Entry 4ORF (X-ray diffraction, 2.00 A resolution); this record covers chain A.

# Chain A
Name: Acetyltransferase Pat
Source organism: Mycobacterium smegmatis
Notes: EC 2.3.1.-
UniProtKB: A0R3F9 (PAT_MYCS2); residues 2-333 here = UniProt positions 2-333
Chain sequence (340 residues; row label = number of the first residue in the row; numbers below 1 keep their minus sign (Gly-6 is residue -6)):
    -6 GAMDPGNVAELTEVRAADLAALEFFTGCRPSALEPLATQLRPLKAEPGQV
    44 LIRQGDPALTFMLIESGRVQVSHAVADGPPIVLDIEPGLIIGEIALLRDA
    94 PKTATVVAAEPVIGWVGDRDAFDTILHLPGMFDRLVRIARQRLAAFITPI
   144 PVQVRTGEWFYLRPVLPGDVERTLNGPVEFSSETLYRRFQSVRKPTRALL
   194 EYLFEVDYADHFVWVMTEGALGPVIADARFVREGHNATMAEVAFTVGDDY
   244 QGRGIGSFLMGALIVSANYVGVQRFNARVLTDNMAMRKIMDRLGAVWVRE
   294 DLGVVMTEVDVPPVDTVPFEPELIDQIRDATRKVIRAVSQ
Not modelled in the structure: -6 to 1, 167-174, 292-296
Sequence notes: expression tag (-6 to -5, -3 to 1); engineered mutation Lys95 (Arg in A0R3F9)
Curated features (UniProtKB/Swiss-Prot):
  - binding site (3',5'-cyclic AMP): Gly85 to Ala88, Arg135
  - binding site (Mg(2+)): Glu211
  - binding site (substrate): Phe237 to Val239, Gly245 to Ser250, Asn276, Arg285
  - mutagenesis: Glu234 (E234A: Shows a lower rate of acetylation of USP in the absence of cAMP than the wild-type protein, but in the presence of cAMP, an increase in the rate of acetyltransferase activity is observed)
From the paper describing this entry:
  - contacts within the chain: Thr96-Gln333 (hydrogen bond), Ala88-Gln333 (hydrogen bond), Ile87-Gln333 (hydrogen bond), Glu86-Gln333 (hydrogen bond)
  - conformationally variable residues (helix shift): Gln333
  - mutagenesis - R95K: abolished binding to cAMP (citing earlier work)
  - catalytic residues: Glu234, Asn269 (proposed by the authors, not directly observed)
  - mutagenesis - P170H: increased binding to cAMP
  - mutagenesis - N269A: decreased catalytic activity on in the presence of cAMP
  - mutagenesis - N269A: unchanged catalytic activity on absence of cAMP
  - mutagenesis - E234A/N269A: decreased catalytic activity on absence and presence of cAMP
  - mutagenesis - P170H: abolished catalytic activity on absence of cAMP
  - mutagenesis - P170H: decreased catalytic activity on cAMP

# Summary
Curated annotation (UniProt) lists 5 residues binding 3',5'-cyclic AMP, Mg2+-binding residue Glu211, 11
substrate-binding residues and one mutagenesis site. The paper reports catalytic residues Glu234 and Asn269;
R95K abolishes binding to cAMP; 4 substitutions were tested in all.
Chain A is Acetyltransferase Pat (Mycobacterium smegmatis); the structure, cAMP-binding acyltransferase from
Mycobacterium smegmatis, mutant R95K, was determined by X-ray diffraction (same publication as 4OLL and 4ONU).
